PDB entry 4TV9 | X-ray diffraction, 2.00 A resolution | chains B and F of the 6 polymer chains in the assembly

[Chain B]
Molecule: Tubulin beta-2B chain
Organism: Bos taurus
UniProtKB: Q6B856 (TBB2B_BOVIN); the author numbering skips numbers that UniProt does not, so the offset changes along the chain: 1-42 = UniProt 1-42; 45-360 = UniProt 43-358; 369-455 = UniProt 359-445
Sequence (445 residues; each row starts with the number of its first residue; note: 10 numbers in that range are skipped by the numbering (no residue carries them; nothing is unmodelled there)):
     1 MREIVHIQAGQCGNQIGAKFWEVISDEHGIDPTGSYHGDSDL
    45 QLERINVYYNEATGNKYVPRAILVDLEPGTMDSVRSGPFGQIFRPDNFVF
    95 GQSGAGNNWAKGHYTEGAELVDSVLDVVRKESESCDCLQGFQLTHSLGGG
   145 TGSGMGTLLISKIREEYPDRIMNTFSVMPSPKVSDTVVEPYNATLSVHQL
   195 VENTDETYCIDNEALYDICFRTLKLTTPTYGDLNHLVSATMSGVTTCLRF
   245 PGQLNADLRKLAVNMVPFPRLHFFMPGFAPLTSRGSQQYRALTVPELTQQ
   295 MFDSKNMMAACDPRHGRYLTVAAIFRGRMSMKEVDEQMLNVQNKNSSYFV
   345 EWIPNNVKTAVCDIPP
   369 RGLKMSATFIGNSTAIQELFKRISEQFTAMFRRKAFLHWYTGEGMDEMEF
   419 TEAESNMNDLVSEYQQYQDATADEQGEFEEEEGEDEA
Not modelled in the structure: 277-281, 439-455
Bound ions: Mg2+: Gln-11 (together with GDP)
Ligand contacts: GDP (guanosine-5'-diphosphate): Gly-10, Gln-11, Cys-12, Gln-15, Ile-16, Asp-69, Asn-101, Ser-140, Gly-142, Gly-143, Gly-144, Thr-145, Gly-146, Ser-147, Val-171, Pro-173, Val-177, Asp-179, Glu-183, Asn-206, Leu-209, Tyr-224, Leu-227, Asn-228
UniProt features mapped onto this chain:
  - motif: Met-1 to Ile-4 (MREI motif)
  - binding site (GTP): Gln-11, Glu-71, Ser-140, Gly-144, Thr-145, Gly-146, Asn-206, Asn-228
  - binding site (Mg(2+)): Glu-71
  - modified residue: Ser-40 (Phosphoserine), Thr-57 (Phosphothreonine), Lys-60 (N6-acetyllysine), Ser-174 (Phosphoserine), Thr-287 (Phosphothreonine), Thr-292 (Phosphothreonine), Arg-320 (Omega-N-methylarginine), Glu-448 (5-glutamyl polyglutamate)
  - cross-link (Glycyl lysine isopeptide (Lys-Gly)): Lys-60 (interchain with G-Cter in ubiquitin), Lys-326 (interchain with G-Cter in ubiquitin)
What the authors report for this chain:
  - binding site for pm060184: Asn-101, Asn-102, Lys-105, Val-181, Val-182, Phe-404, Tyr-408

[Chain F]
Molecule: Uncharacterized protein
Organism: Gallus gallus
UniProtKB: E1BQ43 (E1BQ43_CHICK); numbering as in UniProt (aligned over 1-378)
Sequence (384 residues; numbered 1 to 384; the number before each row is that of its first residue):
     1 MYTFVVRDENSSVYAEVSRLLLATGQWKRLRKDNPRFNLMLGERNRLPFG
    51 RLGHEPGLVQLVNYYRGADKLCRKASLVKLIKTSPELSESCTWFPESYVI
   101 YPTNLKTPVAPAQNGIRHLINNTRTDEREVFLAAYNRRREGREGNVWIAK
   151 SSAGAKGEGILISSEASELLDFIDEQGQVHVIQKYLEKPLLLEPGHRKFD
   201 IRSWVLVDHLYNIYLYREGVLRTSSEPYNSANFQDKTCHLTNHCIQKEYS
   251 KNYGRYEEGNEMFFEEFNQYLMDALNTTLENSILLQIKHIIRSCLMCIEP
   301 AISTKHLHYQSFQLFGFDFMVDEELKVWLIEVNGAPACAQKLYAELCQGI
   351 VDVAISSVFPLADTGQKTSQPTSIFIKLHHHHHH
Not modelled in the structure: 106-124, 138-143, 153-157, 363-372, 379-384
Sequence notes: expression tag (379-384)
Bound ions: Mg2+: Glu-331 (together with AMP-PCP)
Ligand contacts: AMP-PCP (ACP; phosphomethylphosphonic acid adenylate ester): Lys-74, Ile-148, Lys-150, Gln-183, Lys-184, Tyr-185, Leu-186, Lys-198, Asp-200, Arg-202, Arg-222, His-239, Leu-240, Thr-241, Asn-242, Asp-318, Met-320, Ile-330, Glu-331, Asn-333

[Interface between chain B and chain F]
Pairs across the interface (14):
  Leu-333(B) with Pro-56(F); Gly-57(F)
  Gln-336(B) with Arg-36(F), hydrogen bond
  Asn-337(B) with Arg-36(F), hydrogen bond; Gly-57(F); Leu-58(F)
  Lys-338(B) with Met-1(F); Lys-28(F)
  Ser-340(B) with Leu-30(F); Asn-34(F), hydrogen bond; Arg-36(F)
  Glu-345(B) with Arg-31(F); Asp-33(F)
  Asn-349(B) with Glu-55(F)
Other interface residues (no listed pair), chain F (12 interface residues in all): Thr-3

[In short]
Chain B and chain F form an interface of 7 and 12 residues respectively, with 3 hydrogen bonds. Among the
polar pairs are Gln-336(B)/Arg-36(F), Asn-337(B)/Arg-36(F) and Ser-340(B)/Asn-34(F). Chain B binds GDP. Bound
to chain F: AMP-PCP. The paper reports a binding site for pm060184 at Asn-101(B), Asn-102(B) and Lys-105(B)
among others.
Here chain B is Tubulin beta-2B chain (Bos taurus) and chain F is Uncharacterized protein (Gallus gallus).
Entry 4TV9 (Tubulin-PM060184 complex) was determined by X-ray diffraction (same publication as 4TUY and 4TV8).
